6Q9R - chain A; structure by X-ray diffraction, 2.73 A resolution.

[Chain A]
Protein: Gelsolin
Source organism: Homo sapiens
UniProtKB: P06396 (GELS_HUMAN); residues 1-755 here correspond to UniProt positions 28-782 (UniProt number = residue number + 27)
Amino-acid sequence (778 residues; each row starts with the number of its first residue; numbers below 1 keep their minus sign (Met-22 is residue -22)):
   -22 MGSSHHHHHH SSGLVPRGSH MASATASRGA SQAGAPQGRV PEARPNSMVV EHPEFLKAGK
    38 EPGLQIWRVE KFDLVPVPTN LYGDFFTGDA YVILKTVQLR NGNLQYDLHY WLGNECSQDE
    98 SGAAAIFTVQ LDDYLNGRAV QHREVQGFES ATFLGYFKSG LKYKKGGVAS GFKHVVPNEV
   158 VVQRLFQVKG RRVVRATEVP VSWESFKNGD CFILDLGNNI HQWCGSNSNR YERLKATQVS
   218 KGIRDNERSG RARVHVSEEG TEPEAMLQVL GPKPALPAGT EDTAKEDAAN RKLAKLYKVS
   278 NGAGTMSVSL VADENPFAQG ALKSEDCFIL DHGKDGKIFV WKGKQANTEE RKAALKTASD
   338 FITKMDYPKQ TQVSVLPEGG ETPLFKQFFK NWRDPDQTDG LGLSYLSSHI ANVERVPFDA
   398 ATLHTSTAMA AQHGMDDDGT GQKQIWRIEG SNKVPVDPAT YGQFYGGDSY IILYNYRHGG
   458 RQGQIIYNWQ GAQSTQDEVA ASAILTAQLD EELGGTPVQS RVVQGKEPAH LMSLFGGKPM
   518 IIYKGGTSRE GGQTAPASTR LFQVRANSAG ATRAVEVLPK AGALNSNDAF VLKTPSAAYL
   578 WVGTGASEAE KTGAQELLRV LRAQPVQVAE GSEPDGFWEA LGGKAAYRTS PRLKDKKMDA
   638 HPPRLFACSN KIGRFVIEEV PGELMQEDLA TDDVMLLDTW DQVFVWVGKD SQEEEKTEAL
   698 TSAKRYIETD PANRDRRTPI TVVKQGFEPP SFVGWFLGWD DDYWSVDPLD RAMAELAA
Disordered / not traced: -22 to 30, 153-156, 259-261, 280-281, 755
Disulfides: Cys188-Cys201
Construct notes: initiating methionine (-22); expression tag (-21 to 0); engineered mutation Lys184 (Asn211 in P06396)
UniProt features mapped onto this chain:
  - region: Asp96 to Gly99 (Actin-actin interfilament contact point)
  - binding site (Ca(2+)): Gly65, Asp66, Glu97, Asp109, Gly114, Ala116, Val145, Gly186, Asp187, Glu209, Asp259, Glu302, Asp303, Glu327, Gly444, Asp445, Glu475, Asp487, Gly492, Pro494 and 7 more in UniProt
  - binding site (a 1,2-diacyl-sn-glycero-3-phospho-(1D-myo-inositol-4,5-bisphosphate)): Lys135 to Lys142, Arg161 to Arg169
  - modified residue: Tyr59 (Phosphotyrosine), Tyr382 (Phosphotyrosine), Tyr438 (Phosphotyrosine), Lys557 (N6-acetyllysine), Tyr576 (Phosphotyrosine), Tyr624 (Phosphotyrosine), Thr715 (Phosphothreonine)
Reported in the primary citation:
  - disease-associated variants - G144R, N184K (citing earlier work)
  - conformationally variable residues (side-chain flip): Lys184
  - mutagenesis - G144R (Tm 51.5 degC), N184K (Tm=51.9 degC): decreased stability

[Summary]
From UniProt: 27 Ca2+-binding residues and 17 residues binding
1,2-diacyl-sn-glycero-3-phospho-(1D-myo-inositol-4,5-bisphosphate). The paper reports that G144R and N184K
reduce stability; conformational variability at Lys184.
Chain A is Gelsolin (Homo sapiens); the structure, Crystal structure of the pathological N184K variant of
calcium-free human gelsolin, was determined by X-ray diffraction (same publication as 6Q9Z and 6QBF).
